Entry 5HC6 (X-ray diffraction, 2.15 A resolution); this record covers chain A.

# Chain A
Molecule: prenyltransference for protein
From: Lavandula lanata
Sequence (261 residues; row label = number of the first residue in the row):
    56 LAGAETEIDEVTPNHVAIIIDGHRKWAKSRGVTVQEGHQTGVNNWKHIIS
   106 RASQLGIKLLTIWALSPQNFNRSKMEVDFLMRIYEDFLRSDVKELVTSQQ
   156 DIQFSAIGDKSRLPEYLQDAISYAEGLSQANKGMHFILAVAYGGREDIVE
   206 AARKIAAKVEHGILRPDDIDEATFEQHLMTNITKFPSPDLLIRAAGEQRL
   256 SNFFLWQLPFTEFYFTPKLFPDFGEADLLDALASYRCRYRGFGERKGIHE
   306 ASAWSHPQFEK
Disordered / not traced: 56-63, 294-316
What the authors report for this chain:
  - mutagenesis - H78N: abolished catalytic activity
  - catalytic residues: His78
  - mutagenesis - W100V, Y139F: decreased catalytic activity

# Summary
The paper reports the catalytic residue His78; W100V and Y139F reduce catalytic activity.
Chain A is prenyltransference for protein (Lavandula lanata); the structure, Crystal structure of lavandulyl
diphosphate synthase from Lavandula x intermedia in apo form, was determined by X-ray diffraction (same
publication as 5HC7 and 5HC8).
